Entry 8YN5 (electron microscopy, 2.70 A resolution); this record covers chains B and C of the 5 polymer chains in the assembly.

Chain B:
Molecule: Guanine nucleotide-binding protein G(I)/G(S)/G(T) subunit beta-1
Organism: Homo sapiens
Reference sequence: P62873 (GBB1_HUMAN); numbering as in UniProt (aligned over 2-340)
Sequence (376 residues; each row starts with the number of its first residue; numbers below 1 keep their minus sign (Met-9 is residue -9)):
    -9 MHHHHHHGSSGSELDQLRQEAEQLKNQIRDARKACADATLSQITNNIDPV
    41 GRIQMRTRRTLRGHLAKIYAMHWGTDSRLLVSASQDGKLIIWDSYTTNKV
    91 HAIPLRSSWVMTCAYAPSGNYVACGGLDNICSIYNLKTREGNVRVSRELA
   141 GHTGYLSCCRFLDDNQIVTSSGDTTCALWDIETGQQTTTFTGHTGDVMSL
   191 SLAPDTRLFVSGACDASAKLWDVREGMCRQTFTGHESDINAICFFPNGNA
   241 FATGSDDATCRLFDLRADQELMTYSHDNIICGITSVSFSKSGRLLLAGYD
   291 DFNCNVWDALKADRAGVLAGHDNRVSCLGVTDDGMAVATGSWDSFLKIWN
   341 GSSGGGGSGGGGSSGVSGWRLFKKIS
Not modelled in the structure: -9 to 1, 344-366
Differences from the reference sequence: initiating methionine (-9); expression tag (-8 to 1, 341-366)
Curated features (UniProtKB/Swiss-Prot):
  - modified residue: Ser2 (N-acetylserine), His266 (Phosphohistidine)
  - natural variant: Leu30 (L30F: In MRD42; uncertain significance), Arg52 (R52G: In MRD42), Gly64 (G64V: In MRD42), Asp76 (D76E: In MRD42; D76G: In MRD42), Gly77 (G77S: In MRD42), Lys78 (K78R: In MRD42), Ile80 (I80N: In MRD42; I80T: In MRD42), His91 (H91R: In MRD42; uncertain significance), Ala92 (A92T: In MRD42), Pro94 (P94S: In MRD42), Leu95 (L95P: In MRD42), Arg96 (R96L: In MRD42), 5 further natural variant entries in UniProt

Chain C:
Molecule: Guanine nucleotide-binding protein G(I)/G(S)/G(O) subunit gamma-2
Organism: Homo sapiens
Reference sequence: P59768 (GBG2_HUMAN); residue numbers follow UniProt; this construct covers 1-71
Sequence (71 residues; each row starts with the number of its first residue):
     1 MASNNTASIAQARKLVEQLKMEANIDRIKVSKAAADLMAYCEAHAKEDPL
    51 LTPVPASENPFREKKFFCAIL
Not modelled in the structure: 1-5, 63-71
Curated features (UniProtKB/Swiss-Prot):
  - modified residue: Ala2 (N-acetylalanine), Cys68 (Cysteine methyl ester)
  - lipidation: Cys68 (S-geranylgeranyl cysteine)

Interface between chain B and chain C:
Contacting residue pairs - 90 pairs, chain B then chain C:
  Glu3(B) - Ile9(C)
  Glu3(B) - Arg13(C)  salt bridge
  Leu4(B) - Ser8(C)
  Leu4(B) - Ile9(C)
  Leu4(B) - Ala12(C)  hydrophobic
  Leu7(B) - Ile9(C)  hydrophobic
  Leu7(B) - Arg13(C)
  Leu7(B) - Val16(C)
  Glu10(B) - Val16(C)
  Glu10(B) - Lys20(C)  salt bridge
  Ala11(B) - Leu19(C)
  Leu14(B) - Val16(C)
  Leu14(B) - Leu19(C)  hydrophobic
  Leu14(B) - Lys20(C)
  Lys15(B) - Leu19(C)
  Ile18(B) - Leu19(C)
  Ile18(B) - Ala23(C)  hydrophobic
  Ile18(B) - Arg27(C)
  Ala21(B) - Arg27(C)
  Arg22(B) - Arg27(C)
  Ala24(B) - Lys29(C)  hydrogen bond (backbone-side chain)
  Cys25(B) - Ile28(C)
  Cys25(B) - Lys29(C)
  Cys25(B) - Val30(C)  hydrogen bond (backbone-backbone)
  Ala26(B) - Val30(C)  hydrophobic
  Asp27(B) - Lys29(C)
  Asp27(B) - Val30(C)
  Asp27(B) - Ser31(C)  hydrogen bond
  Ala28(B) - Val30(C)
  Leu30(B) - Ala34(C)  hydrophobic
  Ile33(B) - Ala34(C)  hydrophobic
  Ile37(B) - Met38(C)  hydrophobic
  Val40(B) - Leu51(C)  hydrophobic
  Met45(B) - Leu50(C)  hydrophobic
  Arg48(B) - Phe61(C)
  Arg49(B) - Pro60(C)
  Arg49(B) - Phe61(C)  hydrogen bond (side chain-backbone)
  Arg49(B) - Arg62(C)
  Ser84(B) - Phe61(C)
  Tyr85(B) - Pro60(C)
  Tyr85(B) - Phe61(C)  hydrophobic
  Cys218(B) - Gln18(C)  hydrogen bond (backbone-side chain)
  Arg219(B) - Glu22(C)
  Gln220(B) - Ile25(C)
  Thr221(B) - Glu22(C)  hydrogen bond
  Phe235(B) - Leu37(C)  hydrophobic
  Phe235(B) - Tyr40(C)  hydrophobic
  Phe235(B) - Cys41(C)  hydrophobic
  Pro236(B) - Tyr40(C)
  Asn237(B) - Tyr40(C)
  Leu252(B) - Leu37(C)  hydrophobic
  Asp254(B) - Ala33(C)
  Arg256(B) - Asp26(C)
  Arg256(B) - Arg27(C)
  Arg256(B) - Ile28(C)  hydrogen bond (backbone-backbone)
  Arg256(B) - Asp36(C)  salt bridge
  Ala257(B) - Ile28(C)
  Asp258(B) - Ile25(C)
  Asp258(B) - Arg27(C)  salt bridge
  Gln259(B) - Val30(C)
  Leu261(B) - Val30(C)  hydrophobic
  Leu261(B) - Leu37(C)  hydrophobic
  Ser279(B) - Asp48(C)  hydrogen bond
  Lys280(B) - Glu47(C)
  Lys280(B) - Asp48(C)
  Ser281(B) - Tyr40(C)
  Ser281(B) - Cys41(C)
  Ser281(B) - His44(C)
  Ser281(B) - Asp48(C)  hydrogen bond
  Gly282(B) - Cys41(C)
  Arg283(B) - Cys41(C)
  Arg283(B) - Leu51(C)
  Leu300(B) - Cys41(C)  hydrophobic
  Val320(B) - Leu50(C)  hydrophobic
  Asp323(B) - Pro49(C)
  Gly324(B) - Pro49(C)
  Gly324(B) - Leu50(C)
  Met325(B) - Pro49(C)  hydrophobic
  Met325(B) - Leu50(C)
  Met325(B) - Val54(C)  hydrophobic
  Met325(B) - Pro60(C)
  Ala326(B) - Phe61(C)  hydrophobic
  Ile338(B) - Phe61(C)  hydrophobic
  Asn340(B) - Asn59(C)  hydrogen bond
  Asn340(B) - Phe61(C)
  Gly341(B) - Pro53(C)
  Ser342(B) - Pro53(C)
  Ser343(B) - Pro53(C)  hydrogen bond (side chain-backbone)
  Ser343(B) - Val54(C)
  Ser343(B) - Pro55(C)
Interface residues without a listed pair, chain B (64 interface residues in all): Gln17, Thr34, Ile43, Trp63, Ser67, Thr181, Ala240, Leu284, Val327, Trp339
Interface residues without a listed pair, chain C (41 interface residues in all): Lys14, Ala35, Ala45, Glu58

In short:
64 residues of chain B and 41 residues of chain C are in contact; the contacts include 11 hydrogen bonds and 4
salt bridges. Among the polar pairs are Glu3(B)-Arg13(C), Glu10(B)-Lys20(C) and Arg256(B)-Asp36(C).
Chain B is Guanine nucleotide-binding protein G(I)/G(S)/G(T) subunit beta-1 and chain C is Guanine
nucleotide-binding protein G(I)/G(S)/G(O) subunit gamma-2, both from Homo sapiens; the structure, Cryo-EM
structure of histamine H3 receptor in complex with histamine and Gi, was determined by electron microscopy
(same publication as 8YN2, 8YN3, 8YN4, 8YN6, 8YN7, 8YN8, 8YN9 and 8YNA).
